6ZHE - chains A and C of the 10 polymer chains in the assembly; structure by electron microscopy, 7.24 A resolution (low resolution: residue-level contacts below are approximate; hydrogen-bond / salt-bridge calls are withheld).

[Chain A]
Protein: DNA-dependent protein kinase catalytic subunit, DNA-PKcs
Source organism: Homo sapiens
Notes: EC 2.7.11.1
Reference sequence: P78527 (PRKDC_HUMAN); residue numbers follow UniProt; this construct covers 1-4128
Amino-acid sequence (4156 residues; numbered 1 to 6023; 1867 numbers in that range are skipped by the numbering (no residue carries them; nothing is unmodelled there); the number before each row is that of its first residue; X marks 28 residues of unknown identity (built as UNK)):
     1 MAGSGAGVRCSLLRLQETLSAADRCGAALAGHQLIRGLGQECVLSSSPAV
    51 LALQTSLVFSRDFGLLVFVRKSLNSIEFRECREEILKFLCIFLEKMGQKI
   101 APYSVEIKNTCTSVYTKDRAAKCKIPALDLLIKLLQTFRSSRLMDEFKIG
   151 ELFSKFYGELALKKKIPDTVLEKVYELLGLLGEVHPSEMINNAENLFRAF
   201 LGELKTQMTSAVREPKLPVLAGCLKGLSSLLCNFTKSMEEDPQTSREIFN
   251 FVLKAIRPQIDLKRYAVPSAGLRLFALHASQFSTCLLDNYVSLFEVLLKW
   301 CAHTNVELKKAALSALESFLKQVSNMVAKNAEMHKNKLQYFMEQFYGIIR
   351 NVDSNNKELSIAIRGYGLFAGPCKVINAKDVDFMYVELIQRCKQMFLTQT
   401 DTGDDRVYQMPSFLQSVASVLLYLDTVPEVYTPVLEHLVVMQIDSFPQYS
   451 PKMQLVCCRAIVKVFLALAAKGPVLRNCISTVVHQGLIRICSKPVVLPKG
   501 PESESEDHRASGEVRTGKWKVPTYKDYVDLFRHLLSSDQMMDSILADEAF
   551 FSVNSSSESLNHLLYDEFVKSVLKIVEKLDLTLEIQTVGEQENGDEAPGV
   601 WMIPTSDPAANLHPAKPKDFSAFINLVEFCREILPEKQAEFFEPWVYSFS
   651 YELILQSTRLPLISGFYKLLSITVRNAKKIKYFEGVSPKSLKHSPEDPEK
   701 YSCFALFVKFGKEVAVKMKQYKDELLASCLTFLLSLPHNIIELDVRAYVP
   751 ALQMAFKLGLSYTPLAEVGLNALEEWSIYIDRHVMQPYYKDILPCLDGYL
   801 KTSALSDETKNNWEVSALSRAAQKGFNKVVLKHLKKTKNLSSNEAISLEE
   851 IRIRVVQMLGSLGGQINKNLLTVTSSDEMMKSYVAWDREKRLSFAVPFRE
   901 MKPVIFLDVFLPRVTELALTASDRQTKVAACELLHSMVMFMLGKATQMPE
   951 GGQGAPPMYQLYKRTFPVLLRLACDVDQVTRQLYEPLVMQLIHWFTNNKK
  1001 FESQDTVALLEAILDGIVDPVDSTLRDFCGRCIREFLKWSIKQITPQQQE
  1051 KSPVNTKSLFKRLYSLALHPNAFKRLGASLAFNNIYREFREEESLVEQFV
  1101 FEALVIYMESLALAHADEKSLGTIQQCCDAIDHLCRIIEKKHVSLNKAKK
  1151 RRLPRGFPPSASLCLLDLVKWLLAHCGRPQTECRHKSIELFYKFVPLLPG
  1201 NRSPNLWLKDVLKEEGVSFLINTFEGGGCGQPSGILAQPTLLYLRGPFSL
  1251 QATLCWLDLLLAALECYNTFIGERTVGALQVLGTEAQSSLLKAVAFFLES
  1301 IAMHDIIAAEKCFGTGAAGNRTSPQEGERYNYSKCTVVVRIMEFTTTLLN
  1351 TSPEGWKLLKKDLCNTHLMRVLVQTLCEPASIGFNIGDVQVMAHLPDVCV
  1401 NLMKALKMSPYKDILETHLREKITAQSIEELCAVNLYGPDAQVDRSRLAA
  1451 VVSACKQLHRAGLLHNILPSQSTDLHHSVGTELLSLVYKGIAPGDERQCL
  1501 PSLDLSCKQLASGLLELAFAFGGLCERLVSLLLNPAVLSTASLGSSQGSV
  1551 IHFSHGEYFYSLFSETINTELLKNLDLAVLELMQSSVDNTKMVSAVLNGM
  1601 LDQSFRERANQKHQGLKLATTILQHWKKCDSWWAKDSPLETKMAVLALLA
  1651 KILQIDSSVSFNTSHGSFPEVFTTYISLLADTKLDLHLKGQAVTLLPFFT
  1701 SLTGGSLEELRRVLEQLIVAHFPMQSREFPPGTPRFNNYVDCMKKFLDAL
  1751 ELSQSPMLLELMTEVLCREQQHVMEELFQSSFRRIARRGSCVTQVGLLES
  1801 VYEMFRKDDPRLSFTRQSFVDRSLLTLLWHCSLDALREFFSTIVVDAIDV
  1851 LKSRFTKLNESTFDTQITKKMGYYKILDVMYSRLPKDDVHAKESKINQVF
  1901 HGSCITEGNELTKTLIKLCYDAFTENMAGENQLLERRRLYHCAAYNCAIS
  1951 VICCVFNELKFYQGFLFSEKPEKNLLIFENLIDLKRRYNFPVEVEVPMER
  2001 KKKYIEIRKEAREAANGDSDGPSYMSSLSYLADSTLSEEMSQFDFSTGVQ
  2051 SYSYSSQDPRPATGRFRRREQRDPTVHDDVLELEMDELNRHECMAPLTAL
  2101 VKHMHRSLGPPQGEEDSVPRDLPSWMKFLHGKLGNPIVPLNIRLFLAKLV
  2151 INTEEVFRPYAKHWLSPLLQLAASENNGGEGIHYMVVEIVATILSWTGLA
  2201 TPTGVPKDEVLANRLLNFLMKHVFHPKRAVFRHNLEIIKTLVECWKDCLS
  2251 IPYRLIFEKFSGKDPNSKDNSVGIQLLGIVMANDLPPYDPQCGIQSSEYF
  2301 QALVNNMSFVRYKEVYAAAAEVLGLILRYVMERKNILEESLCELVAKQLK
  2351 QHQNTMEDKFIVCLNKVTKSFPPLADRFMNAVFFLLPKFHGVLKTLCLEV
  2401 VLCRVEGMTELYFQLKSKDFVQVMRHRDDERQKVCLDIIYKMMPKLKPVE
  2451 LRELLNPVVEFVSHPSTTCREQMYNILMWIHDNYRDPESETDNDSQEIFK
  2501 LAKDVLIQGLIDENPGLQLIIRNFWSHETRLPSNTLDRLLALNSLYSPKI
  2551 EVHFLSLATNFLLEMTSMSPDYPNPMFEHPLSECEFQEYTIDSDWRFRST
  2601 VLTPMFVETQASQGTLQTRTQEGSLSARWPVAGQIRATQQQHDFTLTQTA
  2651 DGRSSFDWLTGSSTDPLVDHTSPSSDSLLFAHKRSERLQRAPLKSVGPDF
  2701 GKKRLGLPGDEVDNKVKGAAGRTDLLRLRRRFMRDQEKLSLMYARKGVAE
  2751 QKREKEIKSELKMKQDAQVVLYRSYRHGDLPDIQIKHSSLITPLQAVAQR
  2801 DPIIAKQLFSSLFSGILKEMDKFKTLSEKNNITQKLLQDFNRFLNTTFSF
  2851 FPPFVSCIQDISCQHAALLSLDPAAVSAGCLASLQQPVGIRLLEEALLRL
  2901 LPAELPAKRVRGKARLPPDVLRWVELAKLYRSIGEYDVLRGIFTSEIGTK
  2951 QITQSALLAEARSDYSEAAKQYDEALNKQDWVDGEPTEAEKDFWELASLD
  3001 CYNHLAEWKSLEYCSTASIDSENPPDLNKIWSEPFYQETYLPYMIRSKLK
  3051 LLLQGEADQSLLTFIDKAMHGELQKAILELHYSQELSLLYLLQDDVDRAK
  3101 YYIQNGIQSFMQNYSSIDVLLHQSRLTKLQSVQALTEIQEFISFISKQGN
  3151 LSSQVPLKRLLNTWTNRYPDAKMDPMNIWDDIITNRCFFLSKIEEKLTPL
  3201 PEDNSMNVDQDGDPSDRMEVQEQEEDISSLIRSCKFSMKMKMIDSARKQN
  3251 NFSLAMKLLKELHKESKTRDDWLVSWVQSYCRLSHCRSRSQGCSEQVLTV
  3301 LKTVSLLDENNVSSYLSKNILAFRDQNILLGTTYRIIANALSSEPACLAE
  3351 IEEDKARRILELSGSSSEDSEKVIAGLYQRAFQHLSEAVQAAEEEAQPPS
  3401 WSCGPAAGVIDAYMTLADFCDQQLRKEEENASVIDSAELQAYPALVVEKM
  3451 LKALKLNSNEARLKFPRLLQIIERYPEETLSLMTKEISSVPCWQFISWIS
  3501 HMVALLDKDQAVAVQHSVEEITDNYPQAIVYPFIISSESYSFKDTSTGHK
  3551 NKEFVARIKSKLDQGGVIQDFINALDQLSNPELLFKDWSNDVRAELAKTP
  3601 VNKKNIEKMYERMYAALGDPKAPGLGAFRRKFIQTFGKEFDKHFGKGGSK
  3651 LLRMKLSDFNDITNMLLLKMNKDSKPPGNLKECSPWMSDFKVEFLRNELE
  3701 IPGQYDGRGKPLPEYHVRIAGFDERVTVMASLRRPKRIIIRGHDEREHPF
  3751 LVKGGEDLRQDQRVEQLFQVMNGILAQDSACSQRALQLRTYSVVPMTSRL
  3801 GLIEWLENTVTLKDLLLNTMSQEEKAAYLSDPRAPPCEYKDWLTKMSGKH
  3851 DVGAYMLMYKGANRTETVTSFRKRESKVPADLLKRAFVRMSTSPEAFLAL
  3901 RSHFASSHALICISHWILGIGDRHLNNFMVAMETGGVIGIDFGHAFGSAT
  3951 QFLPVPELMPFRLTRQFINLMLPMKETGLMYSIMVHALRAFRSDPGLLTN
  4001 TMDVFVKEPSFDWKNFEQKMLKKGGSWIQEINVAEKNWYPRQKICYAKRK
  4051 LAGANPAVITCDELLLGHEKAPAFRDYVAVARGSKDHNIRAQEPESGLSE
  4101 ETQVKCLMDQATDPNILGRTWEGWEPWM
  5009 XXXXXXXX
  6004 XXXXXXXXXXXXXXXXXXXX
Not modelled in the structure: 1-9, 499-512, 587-601, 689-696, 805-813, 948-955, 1315-1318, 1542-1548, 1987-2084, 2596-2766, 3198-3225, 3397-3405, 3430-3437
Swiss-Prot annotation at these positions:
  - region: Leu1503 to Leu1538 (Interaction with C1D), Glu2737 to Gln2765 (May split the end of the DNA molecule, with the two strands separating around the region), Val3728 to Arg3734 (G-loop), Gly3919 to Asn3927 (Catalytic loop), Gly3939 to Thr3964 (Activation loop)
  - site: Asp2020, Gly2021 (Cleavage)
  - modified residue: Lys117 (N6-acetyllysine), Ser511 (Phosphoserine), Ser687 (Phosphoserine), Lys828 (N6-acetyllysine), Ser841 (Phosphoserine), Ser893 (Phosphoserine), Ser1065 (Phosphoserine), Lys1209 (N6-acetyllysine), Lys1970 (N6-acetyllysine), Ser2056 (Phosphoserine), Lys2259 (N6-acetyllysine), Thr2535 (Phosphothreonine), Thr2609 (Phosphothreonine), Ser2612 (Phosphoserine), Thr2638 (Phosphothreonine), Thr2647 (Phosphothreonine), Ser2789 (Phosphoserine), Ser3205 (Phosphoserine), Lys3241 (N6-acetyllysine), Lys3260 (N6-acetyllysine) and 6 more in UniProt
  - natural variant: Lys263 (K263N: In a lung adenocarcinoma sample), Gly500 (G500S: In a metastatic melanoma sample), Arg1136 (R1136H: In a colorectal adenocarcinoma sample), Arg1447 (R1447M: In a lung squamous cell carcinoma sample), Ala1680 (A1680V: In a metastatic melanoma sample), Ser2810 (S2810N: In a metastatic melanoma sample), Gly2941 (G2941A: In a lung neuroendocrine carcinoma sample), Leu3062 (L3062R: In IMD26), Ala3574 (A3574V: In IMD26)
  - mutagenesis: Leu1510 (L1510P: Loss of interaction with C1D), Glu1516 to Leu1517 (Loss of interaction with C1D), Thr2609 (T2609A: Leads to radiation sensitivity and impaired DSB joining. Gives rise to reduced phosphorylation; when associated with A-2612), Ser2612 (S2612A: Reduced phosphorylation; when associated with A-2609), Thr2638 (T2638A: Alleviates phosphorylation, leaves a fully active enzyme with compromised cellular resistance to ionizing radiation without affecting DNA end joining; when associated with A-2647), Thr2647 (T2647A: Alleviates phosphorylation, leaves a fully active enzyme with compromised cellular resistance to ionizing radiation without affecting DNA end joining; when associated with A-2638)

[Chain C]
Protein: X-ray repair cross-complementing protein 5
Source organism: Homo sapiens
Notes: EC 3.6.4.-
Reference sequence: P13010 (XRCC5_HUMAN); numbering as in UniProt (aligned over 1-732)
Amino-acid sequence (732 residues; each row starts with the number of its first residue):
     1 MVRSGNKAAVVLCMDVGFTMSNSIPGIESPFEQAKKVITMFVQRQVFAEN
    51 KDEIALVLFGTDGTDNPLSGGDQYQNITVHRHLMLPDFDLLEDIESKIQP
   101 GSQQADFLDALIVSMDVIQHETIGKKFEKRHIEIFTDLSSRFSKSQLDII
   151 IHSLKKCDISLQFFLPFSLGKEDGSGDRGDGPFRLGGHGPSFPLKGITEQ
   201 QKEGLEIVKMVMISLEGEDGLDEIYSFSESLRKLCVFKKIERHSIHWPCR
   251 LTIGSNLSIRIAAYKSILQERVKKTWTVVDAKTLKKEDIQKETVYCLNDD
   301 DETEVLKEDIIQGFRYGSDIVPFSKVDEEQMKYKSEGKCFSVLGFCKSSQ
   351 VQRRFFMGNQVLKVFAARDDEAAAVALSSLIHALDDLDMVAIVRYAYDKR
   401 ANPQVGVAFPHIKHNYECLVYVQLPFMEDLRQYMFSSLKNSKKYAPTEAQ
   451 LNAVDALIDSMSLAKKDEKTDTLEDLFPTTKIPNPRFQRLFQCLLHRALH
   501 PREPLPPIQQHIWNMLNPPAEVTTKSQIPLSKIKTLFPLIEAKKKDQVTA
   551 QEIFQDNHEDGPTAKKLKTEQGGAHFSVSSLAEGSVTSVGSVNPAENFRV
   601 LVKQKKASFEEASNQLINHIEQFLDTNETPYFMKSIDCIRAFREEAIKFS
   651 EEQRFNNFLKALQEKVEIKQLNHFWEIVVQDGITLITKEEASGSSVTAEE
   701 AKKFLAPKDKPSGDTAAVFEEGGDVDDLLDMI
Not modelled in the structure: 1-5, 171-180, 581-592
Swiss-Prot annotation at these positions:
  - region: Leu138 to Leu165 (Leucine-zipper)
  - motif: Glu720 to Leu728 (EEXXXDL motif)
  - modified residue: Lys144 (N6-acetyllysine), Ser255 (Phosphoserine), Ser258 (Phosphoserine), Lys265 (N6-acetyllysine), Ser318 (Phosphoserine), Lys332 (N6-acetyllysine), Thr535 (Phosphothreonine), Ser577 (Phosphoserine), Ser579 (Phosphoserine), Ser580 (Phosphoserine), Lys660 (N6-acetyllysine), Lys665 (N6-acetyllysine), Thr715 (Phosphothreonine)
  - cross-link (Glycyl lysine isopeptide (Lys-Gly)): Lys195 (interchain with G-Cter in SUMO2), Lys532 (interchain with G-Cter in SUMO2), Lys534 (interchain with G-Cter in SUMO2), Lys566 (interchain with G-Cter in SUMO2), Lys568 (interchain with G-Cter in SUMO2), Lys669 (interchain with G-Cter in SUMO2), Lys688 (interchain with G-Cter in SUMO2)
  - mutagenesis: Glu720 to Glu721 (Abolishes interaction with PRKDC and its recruitment to sites of DNA damage), Asp726 to Asp727 (Abolishes interaction with PRKDC and its recruitment to sites of DNA damage)

[Interface between chain A and chain C]
Residue-residue contacts - 60 pairs, chain A then chain C:
  Ser113(A) with Asp300(C)
  Thr116(A) with Asn298(C); Asp299(C); Asp300(C)
  Asp118(A) with Asn298(C)
  Met208(A) with Thr549(C); Gln551(C)
  Thr209(A) with Gln551(C)
  Ala211(A) with Thr549(C)
  Val212(A) with Thr549(C); Ala550(C); Gln551(C); Glu552(C)
  Arg213(A) with Thr549(C)
  Glu214(A) with Gln547(C)
  Lys216(A) with Val548(C); Thr549(C)
  Ala255(A) with Phe554(C)
  Ile256(A) with Gln551(C)
  Ile260(A) with Gln551(C)
  Asp261(A) with Val548(C); Thr549(C); Ala550(C); Gln551(C)
  Lys335(A) with Lys568(C); Glu570(C)
  Asn336(A) with Lys568(C)
  Gln339(A) with Lys568(C); Glu570(C); Gln571(C); Gly572(C); Gly573(C)
  Tyr340(A) with Ala564(C)
  Glu343(A) with Gly572(C)
  Tyr346(A) with Phe576(C); Val578(C)
  Arg350(A) with Val578(C); Ser579(C); Ser580(C)
  Ile376(A) with Glu570(C)
  Asn377(A) with Glu570(C)
  Asp380(A) with Ala574(C)
  Met384(A) with Ala574(C); His575(C)
  Glu387(A) with Val578(C)
  Val1719(A) with Pro594(C)
  Ala1720(A) with Pro594(C)
  Phe1722(A) with Pro594(C)
  Pro1723(A) with Asn593(C)
  Met1724(A) with Asn593(C); His619(C); Gln622(C); Phe623(C)
  Glu1728(A) with Asn593(C)
  Thr1733(A) with Ser580(C)
  Pro1734(A) with Ser580(C)
  Arg1735(A) with Ser580(C)
  Arg1811(A) with Asp625(C); Asn627(C)
  Lys1857(A) with Glu720(C)
Other interface residues (no listed pair), chain A (41 interface residues in all): Phe68, Lys117, Gln259, Leu1858
Other interface residues (no listed pair), chain C (33 interface residues in all): Leu567, Ser577, Thr626

[Summary]
41 residues of chain A face 33 of chain C across their interface. Curated annotation (UniProt) lists 7
mutagenesis sites on chain A; 4 mutagenesis sites on chain C.
Here chain A is DNA-dependent protein kinase catalytic subunit, DNA-PKcs and chain C is X-ray repair
cross-complementing protein 5, both from Homo sapiens. Entry 6ZHE (Cryo-EM structure of DNA-PK dimer) was
determined by electron microscopy (same publication as 6ZH8 and 6ZHA).
